PDB entry 9GMB | electron microscopy, 4.20 A resolution (low resolution: residue-level contacts below are approximate; hydrogen-bond / salt-bridge calls are withheld) | chains C and E of the 6 polymer chains in the assembly

== Chain C ==
Name: Chromosome partition protein MukF
From: Escherichia coli
UniProtKB: P60293 (MUKF_ECOLI); numbering as in UniProt (aligned over 1-440)
Amino-acid sequence (440 residues; numbered 1 to 440; the number before each row is that of its first residue):
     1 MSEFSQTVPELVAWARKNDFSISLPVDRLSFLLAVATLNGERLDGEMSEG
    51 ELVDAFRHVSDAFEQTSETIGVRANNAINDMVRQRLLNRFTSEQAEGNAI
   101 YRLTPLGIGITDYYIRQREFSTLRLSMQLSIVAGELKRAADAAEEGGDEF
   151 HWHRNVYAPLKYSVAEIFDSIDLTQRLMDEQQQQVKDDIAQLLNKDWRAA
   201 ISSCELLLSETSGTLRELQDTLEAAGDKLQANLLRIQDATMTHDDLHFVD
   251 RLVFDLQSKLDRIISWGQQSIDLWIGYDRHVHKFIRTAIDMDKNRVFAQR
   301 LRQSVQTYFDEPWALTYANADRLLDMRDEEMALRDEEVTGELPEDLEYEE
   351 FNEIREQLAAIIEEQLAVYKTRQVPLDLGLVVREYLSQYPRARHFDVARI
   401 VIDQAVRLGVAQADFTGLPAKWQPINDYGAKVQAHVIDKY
Disordered / not traced: 1-4, 328-440
UniProt features mapped onto this chain:
  - region: Leu208 to Ile236 (Leucine-zipper)
  - mutagenesis: Leu233 (L233P: Abolishes function)

== Chain E ==
Name: Chromosome partition protein MukE
From: Escherichia coli
UniProtKB: P22524 (MUKE_ECOLI); residue numbers follow UniProt; this construct covers 1-234
Amino-acid sequence (234 residues; row label = number of the first residue in the row):
     1 MSSTNIEQVMPVKLAQALANPLFPALDSALRSGRHIGLDELDNHAFLMDF
    51 QEYLEEFYARYNVELIRAPEGFFYLRPRSTTLIPRSVLSELDMMVGKILC
   101 YLYLSPERLANEGIFTQQELYDELLTLADEAKLLKLVNNRSTGSDVDRQK
   151 LQEKVRSSLNRLRRLGMVWFMGHDSSKFRITESVFRFGADVRAGDDPREA
   201 QRRLIRDGEAMPIENHLQLNDETEENQPDSGEEE
Disordered / not traced: 1-8, 214-234

== How chain C and chain E interact ==
Residue-residue contacts - 67 pairs, chain C then chain E:
  Asn194(C) with Pro106(E); Glu107(E)
  Tyr277(C) with Leu109(E); Glu112(E)
  His280(C) with Glu112(E); Gly113(E)
  Lys283(C) with Tyr103(E)
  Phe284(C) with Tyr103(E); Arg108(E)
  Thr287(C) with Tyr103(E); Phe185(E)
  Ala288(C) with Leu104(E)
  Met291(C) with Glu70(E); Phe185(E)
  Phe297(C) with Gly188(E); Val191(E); Arg192(E)
  Arg300(C) with Val191(E); Arg192(E); Ala193(E); Gly194(E)
  Leu301(C) with Cys100(E)
  Arg302(C) with Tyr101(E); Leu127(E)
  Ser304(C) with Lys97(E)
  Val305(C) with Lys97(E); Leu127(E)
  Gln306(C) with Leu127(E)
  Tyr308(C) with Met93(E)
  Phe309(C) with Glu90(E); Met94(E); Lys132(E)
  Glu311(C) with Arg198(E)
  Pro312(C) with Glu90(E); Ile213(E)
  Trp313(C) with Met93(E); Asp190(E); Gln201(E); Ala210(E); Ile213(E)
  Ala314(C) with Leu88(E); Ala210(E); Met211(E)
  Leu315(C) with Ser86(E); Val87(E); Leu88(E); Arg186(E); Phe187(E); Glu209(E); Ala210(E)
  Thr316(C) with Ser86(E); Arg186(E); Gly208(E); Glu209(E)
  Tyr317(C) with Arg85(E); Ser86(E); Val87(E); Leu165(E)
  Ala318(C) with Arg31(E); Ser32(E); Gly33(E); Leu75(E); Pro77(E)
  Asn319(C) with Arg31(E); Pro84(E); Ser86(E)
  Ala320(C) with Arg31(E)
Also at the interface, not in a pair above, chain C (32 interface residues in all): Lys186, Ala190, Trp197, Val281, Asp321
Also at the interface, not in a pair above, chain E (50 interface residues in all): Ile83, Ile98, Ala128, Arg161, Ile180, Asp195

== Overview ==
32 residues of chain C and 50 residues of chain E are in contact. From UniProt: one mutagenesis site on chain
C.
Here chain C is Chromosome partition protein MukF and chain E is Chromosome partition protein MukE, both from
Escherichia coli. Entry 9GMB (MukEF in complex with the phage protein gp5.9) was determined by electron
microscopy together with 9GM6, 9GM7, 9GM8, 9GM9, 9GMA and 9GMD from the same study.
